PDB entry 4DOP | X-ray diffraction, 4.20 A resolution (low resolution: residue-level contacts below are approximate; hydrogen-bond / salt-bridge calls are withheld) | chains B and A of the 3 polymer chains in the assembly

# Chain B
Molecule: Cation efflux system protein CusB
Source organism: Escherichia coli
UniProtKB: P77239 (CUSB_ECOLI); numbering as in UniProt (aligned over 1-407)
Sequence (413 residues; each row starts with the number of its first residue):
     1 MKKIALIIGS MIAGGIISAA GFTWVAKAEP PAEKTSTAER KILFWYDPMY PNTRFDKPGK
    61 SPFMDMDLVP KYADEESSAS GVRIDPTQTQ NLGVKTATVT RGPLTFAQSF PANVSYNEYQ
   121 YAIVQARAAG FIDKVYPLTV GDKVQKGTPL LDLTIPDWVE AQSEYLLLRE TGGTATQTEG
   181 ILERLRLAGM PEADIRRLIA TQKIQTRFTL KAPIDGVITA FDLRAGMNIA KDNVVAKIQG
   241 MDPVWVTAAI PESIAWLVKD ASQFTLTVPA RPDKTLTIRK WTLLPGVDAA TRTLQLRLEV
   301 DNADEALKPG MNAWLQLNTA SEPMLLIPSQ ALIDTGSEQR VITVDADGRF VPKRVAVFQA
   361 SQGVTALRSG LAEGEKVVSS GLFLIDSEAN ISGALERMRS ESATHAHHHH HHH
Disordered / not traced: 1-78, 401-413
Sequence notes: expression tag (408-413)

# Chain A
Molecule: Cation efflux system protein CusA
Source organism: Escherichia coli
UniProtKB: P38054 (CUSA_ECOLI); numbering as in UniProt (aligned over 1-1047)
Sequence (1054 residues; numbered -6 to 1047; the number before each row is that of its first residue; numbers below 1 keep their minus sign (Met-6 is residue -6)):
    -6 MHHHHHHMIE WIIRRSVANR FLVLMGALFL SIWGTWTIIN TPVDALPDLS DVQVIIKTSY
    54 PGQAPQIVEN QVTYPLTTTM LSVPGAKTVR GFSQFGDSYV YVIFEDGTDP YWARSRVLEY
   114 LNQVQGKLPA GVSAELGPDA TGVGWIYEYA LVDRSGKHDL ADLRSLQDWF LKYELKTIPD
   174 VAEVASVGGV VKEYQVVIDP QRLAQYGISL AEVKSALDAS NQEAGGSSIE LAEAEYMVRA
   234 SGYLQTLDDF NHIVLKASEN GVPVYLRDVA KVQIGPEMRR GIAELNGEGE VAGGVVILRS
   294 GKNAREVIAA VKDKLETLKS SLPEGVEIVT TYDRSQLIDR AIDNLSGKLL EEFIVVAVVC
   354 ALFLWHVRSA LVAIISLPLG LCIAFIVMHF QGLNANIMSL GGIAIAVGAM VDAAIVMIEN
   414 AHKRLEEWQH QHPDATLDNK TRWQVITDAS VEVGPALFIS LLIITLSFIP IFTLEGQEGR
   474 LFGPLAFTKT YAMAGAALLA IVVIPILMGY WIRGKIPPES SNPLNRFLIR VYHPLLLKVL
   534 HWPKTTLLVA ALSVLTVLWP LNKVGGEFLP QINEGDLLYM PSTLPGISAA EAASMLQKTD
   594 KLIMSVPEVA RVFGKTGKAE TATDSAPLEM VETTIQLKPQ EQWRPGMTMD KIIEELDNTV
   654 RLPGLANLWV PPIRNAIDML STGIKSPIGI KVSGTVLADI DAMAEQIEEV ARTVPGVASA
   714 LAERLEGGRY INVEINREKA ARYGMTVADV QLFVTSAVGG AMVGETVEGI ARYPINLRYP
   774 QSWRDSPQAL RQLPILTPMK QQITLADVAD IKVSTGPSML KTENARPTSW IYIDARDRDM
   834 VSVVHDLQKA IAEKVQLKPG TSVAFSGQFE LLERANHKLK LMVPMTLMII FVLLYLAFRR
   894 VGEALLIISS VPFALVGGIW LLWWMGFHLS VATGTGFIAL AGVAAEFGVV MLMYLRHAIE
   954 AVPSLNNPQT FSEQKLDEAL YHGAVLRVRP KAMTVAVIIA GLLPILWGTG AGSEVMSRIA
  1014 APMIGGMITA PLLSLFIIPA AYKLMWLHRH RVRK
Disordered / not traced: -6 to 0, 505-516, 1044-1047
Sequence notes: expression tag (-6 to 0); engineered mutation Ala669 (Arg in P38054)
From the paper describing this entry:
  - mutagenesis - R669A: abolished binding to Cu(I)
  - mutagenesis - R83A, E567A, D617A, E625A, E625D, K678A: abolished growth

# How chain B and chain A interact
Pairs across the interface (73; chain B residue first):
  Ala79(B) with Asn651(A)
  Ser80(B) with Asn651(A)
  Val82(B) with Thr652(A)
  Ile84(B) with Lys591(A); Lys594(A); Leu595(A)
  Asp85(B) with Lys594(A)
  Pro86(B) with Lys591(A)
  Thr87(B) with Lys594(A)
  Gln88(B) with Gln590(A)
  Thr89(B) with Glu281(A); Gly282(A); Gln590(A); Lys594(A)
  Gln90(B) with Gly282(A); Glu283(A)
  Asn91(B) with Arg147(A); Glu281(A)
  Leu92(B) with Val145(A); Asp146(A); Arg147(A); Leu278(A); Glu281(A); Val284(A)
  Gly93(B) with Asp146(A); Arg147(A); Gly149(A)
  Val94(B) with Gly149(A)
  Lys95(B) with Gly149(A); Lys150(A); Asp152(A); Asp155(A)
  Asn113(B) with Asn253(A)
  Ala249(B) with Val255(A)
  Pro251(B) with Arg260(A)
  Thr291(B) with Tyr199(A); Val255(A)
  Arg292(B) with Gln198(A); Tyr199(A)
  Gln330(B) with Ile267(A)
  Leu332(B) with Lys264(A)
  Thr335(B) with Pro773(A); Gln774(A); Ser775(A)
  Gly336(B) with Pro773(A); Ser775(A)
  Ser337(B) with Ser775(A)
  Ser380(B) with Asp152(A)
  Gly381(B) with Pro269(A)
  Leu382(B) with Val183(A); Gly268(A); Pro269(A); Arg272(A)
  Phe383(B) with Arg272(A)
  Leu384(B) with Pro269(A); Arg272(A)
  Ile385(B) with Arg272(A); Ala582(A)
  Asp386(B) with Glu186(A); Gln188(A); Pro269(A); Asn769(A); Arg771(A)
  Ser387(B) with Met271(A); Arg771(A)
  Glu388(B) with Gln774(A); Arg777(A)
  Ala389(B) with Gln774(A)
  Asn390(B) with Gln774(A)
  Ile391(B) with Gln774(A)
  Arg397(B) with Ala583(A); Glu584(A); Ser587(A)
Other interface residues (no listed pair), chain B (44 interface residues in all): Arg83, Gln108, Pro111, Glu252, Ala290, Thr293
Other interface residues (no listed pair), chain A (53 interface residues in all): Ser148, Leu153, Ala154, Arg195, Lys249, Ser251, Gly254, Pro256, Val257, Glu270, Ser598

# In short
44 residues of chain B and 53 residues of chain A are in contact. The paper reports that R83A, E567A and D617A
of chain A, among others, abolish growth; R669A of chain A abolishes binding to Cu(I); 7 substitutions were
tested in all.
Here chain B is Cation efflux system protein CusB and chain A is Cation efflux system protein CusA, both from
Escherichia coli. Entry 4DOP (Crystal structure of the CusBA heavy-metal efflux complex from Escherichia coli,
R mutant) was determined by X-ray diffraction (same publication as 3T51, 3T53, 3T56 and 4DNT).
